Entry 5ZEC (X-ray diffraction, 1.78 A resolution); this record covers chain A.

# Chain A
Name: Uncharacterized protein ADH
Source organism: Vanderwaltozyma polyspora DSM 70294
UniProtKB: A7TM80 (A7TM80_VANPO); numbering as in UniProt (aligned over 1-342)
Amino-acid sequence (342 residues; numbered 1 to 342; the number before each row is that of its first residue):
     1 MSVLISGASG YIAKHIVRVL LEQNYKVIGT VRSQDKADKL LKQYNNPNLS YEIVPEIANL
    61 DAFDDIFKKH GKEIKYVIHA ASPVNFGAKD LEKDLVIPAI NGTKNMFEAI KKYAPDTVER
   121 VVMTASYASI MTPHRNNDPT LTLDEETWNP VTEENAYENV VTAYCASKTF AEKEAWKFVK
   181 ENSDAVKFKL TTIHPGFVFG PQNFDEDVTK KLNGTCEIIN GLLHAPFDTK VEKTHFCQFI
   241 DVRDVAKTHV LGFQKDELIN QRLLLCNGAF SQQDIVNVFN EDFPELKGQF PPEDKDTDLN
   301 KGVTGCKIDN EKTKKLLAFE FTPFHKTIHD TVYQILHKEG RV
Differences from the reference sequence: engineered mutation Asn136 (Gln in A7TM80), Val161 (Phe in A7TM80), Gly196 (Ser in A7TM80), Gly214 (Glu in A7TM80), Cys237 (Ser in A7TM80)
Small-molecule neighbours: NADP (NAP; NADP nicotinamide-adenine-dinucleotide phosphate): Gly7, Ala8, Ser9, Gly10, Tyr11, Ile12, Arg32, Lys36, Val54, Pro55, Glu56, Ile57, Ala80, Ala81, Ser82, Pro83, Val84, Asn85, Pro98, Thr124, Ala125, Ser126, Tyr164, Lys168, Pro195, Gly196, Phe197, Val198, Thr215

# Overview
Bound to chain A: NADP.
Chain A is Uncharacterized protein ADH (Vanderwaltozyma polyspora DSM 70294); the structure, Crystal structure
of Kluyveromyces polyspora ADH (KpADH) mutant (Q136N/F161V/S196G/E214G/S237C), was determined by X-ray
diffraction (same publication as 5Z2X and 5ZED).
